8W2Q - chains C and E of the 5 polymer chains in the assembly; structure by electron microscopy, 3.06 A resolution.

Chain C:
Protein: S.BsaXI
Source organism: Geobacillus stearothermophilus
UniProt: A0A226QBA7 (A0A226QBA7_9BACI); residue numbers follow UniProt; this construct covers 1-476
Sequence (476 residues; each row starts with the number of its first residue):
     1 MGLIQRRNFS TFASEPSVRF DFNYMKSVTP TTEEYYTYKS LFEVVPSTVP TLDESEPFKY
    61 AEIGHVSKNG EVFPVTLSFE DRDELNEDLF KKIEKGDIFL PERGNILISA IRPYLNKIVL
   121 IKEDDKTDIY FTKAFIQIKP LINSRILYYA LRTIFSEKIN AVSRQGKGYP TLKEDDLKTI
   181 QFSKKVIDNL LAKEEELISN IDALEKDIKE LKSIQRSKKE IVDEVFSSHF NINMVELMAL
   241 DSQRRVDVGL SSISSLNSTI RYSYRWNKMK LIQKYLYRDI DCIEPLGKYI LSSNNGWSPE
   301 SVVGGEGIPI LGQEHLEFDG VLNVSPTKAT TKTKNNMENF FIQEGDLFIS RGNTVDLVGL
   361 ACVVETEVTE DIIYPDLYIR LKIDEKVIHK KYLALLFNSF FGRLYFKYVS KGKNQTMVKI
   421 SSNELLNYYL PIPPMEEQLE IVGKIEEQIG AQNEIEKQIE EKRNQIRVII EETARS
Not modelled in the structure: 1
Sequence notes: conflict Lys-126 (Glu in A0A226QBA7), Glu-437 (Gln in A0A226QBA7)

Chain E:
Molecule: 52-nt DNA strand
Sequence (52 nucleotides; each row starts with the number of its first residue):
     1 CTAGCTTATT AATTCCATAT GGAGACTTGG TTCCGACAAT ATTCAGCTTA TT
Not modelled in the structure: 1-5, 47-52

Chain C / chain E interface:
Contacting residue pairs - 38 pairs, chain C then chain E:
  Glu-62(C) / DT31(E)  phosphate contact
  Ile-63(C) / DG30(E)  phosphate contact
  Ile-63(C) / DT31(E)  hydrogen bond to the phosphate
  Gly-64(C) / DG30(E)  phosphate contact
  Gly-64(C) / DT31(E)  hydrogen bond to the phosphate
  Asp-88(C) / DT32(E)  phosphate contact
  Lys-91(C) / DC33(E)  salt bridge to the phosphate
  Lys-92(C) / DT32(E)  salt bridge to the phosphate
  Lys-95(C) / DC33(E)  base contact
  Ile-111(C) / DG30(E)  base contact
  Ile-111(C) / DT31(E)  base contact
  Arg-112(C) / DG29(E)  hydrogen bond to the base
  Arg-112(C) / DG30(E)  hydrogen bond to the base
  Tyr-114(C) / DG29(E)  base contact
  Leu-115(C) / DG29(E)  phosphate contact
  Tyr-169(C) / DG30(E)  base contact
  Tyr-169(C) / DT31(E)  hydrogen bond to the base
  Ser-293(C) / DA19(E)  phosphate contact
  Asn-294(C) / DA19(E)  phosphate contact
  Asn-295(C) / DA19(E)  hydrogen bond to the phosphate
  Asn-295(C) / DT20(E)  base contact
  Lys-334(C) / DT18(E)  salt bridge to the phosphate
  Phe-340(C) / DT18(E)  phosphate contact
  Arg-351(C) / DT20(E)  salt bridge to the phosphate
  Arg-351(C) / DG21(E)  hydrogen bond to the base
  Lys-411(C) / DG21(E)  salt bridge to the phosphate
  Gly-412(C) / DG22(E)  phosphate contact
  Lys-413(C) / DG22(E)  hydrogen bond to the phosphate
  Lys-413(C) / DA23(E)  salt bridge to the phosphate
  Asn-414(C) / DG22(E)  sugar contact
  Asn-414(C) / DG24(E)  sugar contact
  Thr-416(C) / DG24(E)  hydrogen bond to the base
  Met-417(C) / DG22(E)  base contact
  Met-417(C) / DG24(E)  base contact
  Lys-419(C) / DG21(E)  base contact
  Lys-419(C) / DG22(E)  hydrogen bond to the base
  Ser-421(C) / DT20(E)  phosphate contact
  Ser-422(C) / DT20(E)  hydrogen bond to the phosphate
Other interface residues (no listed pair), chain C (32 interface residues in all): Lys-68, Lys-117, Ala-134, Asn-339, Asn-423
Other interface residues (no listed pair), chain E (14 interface residues in all): DA25, DC34

Summary:
Chain C and chain E form an interface of 32 and 14 residues respectively; the contacts include 11 hydrogen
bonds and 6 salt bridges. Polar contacts include Arg-112(C)/DG29(E), Arg-112(C)/DG30(E) and
Tyr-169(C)/DT31(E).
Here chain C is S.BsaXI (Geobacillus stearothermophilus) and chain E is a 52-nt DNA strand. Entry 8W2Q
(BsaXI-DNA complex II) was determined by electron microscopy.
